6QL5 - chains C and O of the 18 polymer chains in the assembly; structure by electron microscopy, 2.80 A resolution.

== Chain C ==
Name: Fatty acid synthase subunit alpha
Source organism: Saccharomyces cerevisiae
Notes: EC 2.3.1.86, 1.1.1.100, 2.3.1.41
Reference sequence: P19097 (FAS2_YEAST); numbering as in UniProt (aligned over 1-1887)
Sequence (1887 residues; each row starts with the number of its first residue):
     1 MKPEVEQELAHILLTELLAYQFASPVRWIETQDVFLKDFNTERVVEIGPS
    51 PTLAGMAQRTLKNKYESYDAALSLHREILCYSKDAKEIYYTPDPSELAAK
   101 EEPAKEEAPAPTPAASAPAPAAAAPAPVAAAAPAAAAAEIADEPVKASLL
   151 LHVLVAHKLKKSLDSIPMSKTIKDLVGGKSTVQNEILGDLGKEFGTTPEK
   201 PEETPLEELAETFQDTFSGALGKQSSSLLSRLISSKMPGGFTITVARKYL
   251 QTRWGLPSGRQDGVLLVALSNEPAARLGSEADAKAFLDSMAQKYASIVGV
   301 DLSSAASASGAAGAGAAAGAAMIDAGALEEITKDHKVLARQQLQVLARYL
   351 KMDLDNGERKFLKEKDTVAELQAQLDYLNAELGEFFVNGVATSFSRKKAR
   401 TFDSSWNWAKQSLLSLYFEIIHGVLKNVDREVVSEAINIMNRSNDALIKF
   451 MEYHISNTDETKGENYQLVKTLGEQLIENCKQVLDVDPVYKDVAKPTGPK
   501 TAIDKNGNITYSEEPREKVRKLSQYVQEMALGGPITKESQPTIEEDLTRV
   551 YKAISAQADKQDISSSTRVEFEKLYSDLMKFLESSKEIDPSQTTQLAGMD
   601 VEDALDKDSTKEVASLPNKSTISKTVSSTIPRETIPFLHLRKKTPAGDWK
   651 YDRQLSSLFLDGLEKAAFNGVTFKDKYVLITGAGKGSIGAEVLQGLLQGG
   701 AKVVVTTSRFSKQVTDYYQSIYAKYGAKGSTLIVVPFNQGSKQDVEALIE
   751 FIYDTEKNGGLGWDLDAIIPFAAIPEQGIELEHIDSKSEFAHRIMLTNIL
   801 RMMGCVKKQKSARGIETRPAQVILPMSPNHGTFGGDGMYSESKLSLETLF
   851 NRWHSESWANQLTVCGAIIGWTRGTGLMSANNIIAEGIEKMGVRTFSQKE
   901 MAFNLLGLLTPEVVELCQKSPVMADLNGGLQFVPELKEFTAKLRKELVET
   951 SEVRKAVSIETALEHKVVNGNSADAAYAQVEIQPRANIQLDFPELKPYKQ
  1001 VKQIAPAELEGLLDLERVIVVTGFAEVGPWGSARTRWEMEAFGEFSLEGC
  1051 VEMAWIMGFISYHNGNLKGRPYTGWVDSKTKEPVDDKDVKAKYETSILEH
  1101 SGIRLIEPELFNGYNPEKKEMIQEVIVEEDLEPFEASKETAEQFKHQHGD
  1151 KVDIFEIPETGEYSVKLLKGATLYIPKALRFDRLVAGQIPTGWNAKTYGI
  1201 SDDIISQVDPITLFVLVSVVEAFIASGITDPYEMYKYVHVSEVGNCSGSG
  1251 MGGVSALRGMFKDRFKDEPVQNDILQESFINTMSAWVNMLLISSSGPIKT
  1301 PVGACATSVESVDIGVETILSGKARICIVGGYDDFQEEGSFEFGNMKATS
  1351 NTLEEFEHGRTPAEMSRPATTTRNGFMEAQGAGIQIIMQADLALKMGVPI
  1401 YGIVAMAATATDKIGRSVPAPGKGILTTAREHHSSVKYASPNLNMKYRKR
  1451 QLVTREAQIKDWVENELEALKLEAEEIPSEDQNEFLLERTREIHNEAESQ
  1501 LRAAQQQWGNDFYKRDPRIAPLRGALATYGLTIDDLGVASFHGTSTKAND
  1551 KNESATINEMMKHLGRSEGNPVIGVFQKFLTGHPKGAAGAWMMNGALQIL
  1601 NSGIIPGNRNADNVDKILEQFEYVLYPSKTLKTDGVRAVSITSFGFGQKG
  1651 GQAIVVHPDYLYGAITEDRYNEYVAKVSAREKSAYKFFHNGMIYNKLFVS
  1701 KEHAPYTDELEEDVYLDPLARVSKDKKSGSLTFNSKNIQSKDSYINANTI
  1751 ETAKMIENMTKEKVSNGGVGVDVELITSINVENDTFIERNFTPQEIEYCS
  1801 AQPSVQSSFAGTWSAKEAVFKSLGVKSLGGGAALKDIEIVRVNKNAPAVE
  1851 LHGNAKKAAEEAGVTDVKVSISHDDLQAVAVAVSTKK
Not modelled in the structure: 95-139, 303-327, 540-603, 1887
UniProt features mapped onto this chain:
  - active site (For beta-ketoacyl synthase activity): C1305, H1542, H1583
  - binding site (acetyl-CoA): D1772 to E1774, Y1798, S1808, E1817 to S1827, R1841 to K1844, I1871 to H1873
  - binding site (Mg(2+)): D1772, V1773, E1774, S1872, H1873
  - modified residue: S50 (Phosphoserine), S180 (O-(pantetheine 4'-phosphoryl)serine), S523 (Phosphoserine), S958 (Phosphoserine), S1440 (Phosphoserine)
  - cross-link: K37 (Glycyl lysine isopeptide (Lys-Gly) (interchain with G-Cter in ubiquitin))
  - mutagenesis: G1250 (G1250S: Cerulenin-resistance), V1769 (V1769D: Does not affect oligomerization; when associated with S-1771 and L-1773 or S-1771; L-1773; S-1879 and E-1881), G1770 (G1770D: Loss of transferase activity), V1771 (V1771S: Does not affect oligomerization but lacks transferase activity; when associated with D-1769 and L-1773 or D-1769; L-1773; S-1879 and E-1881), D1772 (D1772S: Loss of transferase activity; when associated with S-1774), V1773 (V1773L: Does not affect oligomerization but lacks transferase activity; when associated with D-1769 and S-1771 or D-1769; S-1771; S-1879 and E-1881), E1774 (E1774S: Loss of transferase activity; when associated with S-1772), R1841 (R1841A: Loss off transferase activity), V1879 (V1879S: Does not affect oligomerization but lacks transferase activity; when associated with D-1769; S-1771; L-1773 and E-1881), V1881 (V1881E: Does not affect oligomerization but lacks transferase activity; when associated with D-1769; S-1771; L-1773 and S-1879)
Covalent attachments: 4'-phosphopantetheine (PNS) linked to S180

== Chain O ==
Name: Translation machinery-associated protein 17
Source organism: Saccharomyces cerevisiae
Reference sequence: Q12513 (TMA17_YEAST); residue numbers follow UniProt; this construct covers 3-150
Sequence (148 residues; row label = number of the first residue in the row):
     3 SAGGIRRPIQIEEFKTAISGMSDMELAQIKTEIENSINHLQRSNARLGKY
    53 IAKLEGADDRLEADDSDDLENIDSGDLALYKDSVRENEIVLNNYNERVDA
   103 LEQETVYRKTGHGKSKHEVEAKDNTNKGPDVDMDNSNVDVVTPNSIFI
Not modelled in the structure: 60-76, 114-132
UniProt features mapped onto this chain:
  - modified residue (Phosphoserine): S24, S68

== Chain C / chain O interface ==
Residue-residue contacts (66; chain C residue first):
  G682(C) - M135(O)
  G682(C) - D136(O)
  G682(C) - N137(O)
  G684(C) - D136(O)
  G684(C) - S138(O)
  K685(C) - S138(O)
  G686(C) - N137(O)
  S687(C) - N137(O)
  S687(C) - D141(O)
  I688(C) - D141(O)  hydrogen bond (backbone-side chain)
  I688(C) - V143(O)  hydrophobic
  I688(C) - T144(O)
  T706(C) - D136(O)
  T707(C) - D136(O)  hydrogen bond
  S708(C) - D134(O)
  S708(C) - M135(O)  hydrogen bond (side chain-backbone)
  S708(C) - D136(O)  hydrogen bond (backbone-side chain)
  R709(C) - D134(O)  salt bridge
  R709(C) - D136(O)
  R709(C) - S138(O)
  N738(C) - M135(O)  hydrogen bond
  Q739(C) - M135(O)
  F771(C) - N137(O)  hydrogen bond (backbone-side chain)
  F771(C) - V143(O)  hydrophobic
  A772(C) - M135(O)
  A773(C) - D134(O)
  A773(C) - M135(O)  hydrogen bond (backbone-backbone)
  A773(C) - N137(O)
  A773(C) - V142(O)  hydrophobic
  I774(C) - V133(O)  hydrophobic
  I774(C) - D134(O)
  I774(C) - M135(O)  hydrophobic
  P775(C) - V140(O)  hydrophobic
  P775(C) - V142(O)  hydrophobic
  Q777(C) - V140(O)
  Q777(C) - I148(O)
  I794(C) - M135(O)  hydrophobic
  P825(C) - V143(O)  hydrophobic
  F833(C) - F149(O)
  F833(C) - I150(O)  hydrophobic
  Y839(C) - V142(O)  hydrogen bond (side chain-backbone)
  I869(C) - V143(O)  hydrophobic
  I869(C) - P145(O)
  G870(C) - T144(O)
  G870(C) - P145(O)
  G870(C) - N146(O)
  W871(C) - N146(O)
  W871(C) - I150(O)  hydrophobic
  T872(C) - T144(O)
  T872(C) - N146(O)
  A880(C) - N146(O)
  A880(C) - S147(O)
  N881(C) - N146(O)  hydrogen bond (side chain-backbone)
  N881(C) - I150(O)  hydrogen bond (side chain-backbone)
  Q898(C) - D141(O)  hydrogen bond
  T940(C) - I150(O)
  R944(C) - F149(O)
  R944(C) - I150(O)  hydrogen bond (side chain-backbone)
  N1066(C) - Q105(O)
  K1068(C) - V108(O)
  K1068(C) - Y109(O)
  K1068(C) - T112(O)
  G1069(C) - Q105(O)  hydrogen bond (backbone-side chain)
  G1069(C) - V108(O)
  G1069(C) - Y109(O)
  R1070(C) - Y109(O)
Also at the interface, not in a pair above, chain C (42 interface residues in all): F385, A683, G740, F790, S827, N829, I884

== Overview ==
Chain C and chain O form an interface of 42 and 21 residues respectively, with 13 hydrogen bonds and 1 salt
bridge. Polar pairs include R709(C)-D134(O), I688(C)-D141(O) and T707(C)-D136(O). 4'-phosphopantetheine is
covalently linked to S180(C).
Here chain C is Fatty acid synthase subunit alpha and chain O is Translation machinery-associated protein 17,
both from Saccharomyces cerevisiae. Entry 6QL5 (Structure of fatty acid synthase complex with bound gamma
subunit from Saccharomyces cerevisiae at 2.8 angstrom) was determined by electron microscopy (same publication
as 6QL6, 6QL7 and 6QL9).
